Entry 8U11 (electron microscopy, 3.10 A resolution); this record covers chains f and E of the 58 polymer chains in the assembly.

[Chain f]
Protein: Portal protein
Organism: Salmonella phage P22
Reference sequence: P26744 (PORTL_BPP22); numbering as in UniProt (aligned over 1-725)
Chain sequence (725 residues; row label = number of the first residue in the row):
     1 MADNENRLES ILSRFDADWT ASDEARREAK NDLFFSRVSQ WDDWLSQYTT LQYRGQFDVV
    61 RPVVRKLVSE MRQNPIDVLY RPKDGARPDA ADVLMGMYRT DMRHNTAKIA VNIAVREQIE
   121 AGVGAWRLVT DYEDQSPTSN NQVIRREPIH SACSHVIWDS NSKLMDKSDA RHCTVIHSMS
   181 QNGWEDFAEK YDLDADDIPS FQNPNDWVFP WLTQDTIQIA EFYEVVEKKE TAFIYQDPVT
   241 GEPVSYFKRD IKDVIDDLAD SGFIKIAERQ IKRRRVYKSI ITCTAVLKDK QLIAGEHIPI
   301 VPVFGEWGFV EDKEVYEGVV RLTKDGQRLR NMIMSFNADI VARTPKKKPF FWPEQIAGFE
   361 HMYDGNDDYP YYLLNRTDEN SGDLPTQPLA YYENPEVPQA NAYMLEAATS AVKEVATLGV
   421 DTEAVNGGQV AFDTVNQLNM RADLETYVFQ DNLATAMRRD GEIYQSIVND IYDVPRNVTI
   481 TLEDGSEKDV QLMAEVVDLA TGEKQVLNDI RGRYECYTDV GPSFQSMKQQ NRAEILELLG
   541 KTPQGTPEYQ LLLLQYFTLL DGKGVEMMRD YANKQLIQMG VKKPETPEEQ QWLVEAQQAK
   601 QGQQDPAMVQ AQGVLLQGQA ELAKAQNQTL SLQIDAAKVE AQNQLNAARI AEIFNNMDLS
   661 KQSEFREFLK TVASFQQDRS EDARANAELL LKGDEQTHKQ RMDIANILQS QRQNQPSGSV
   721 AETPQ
Unresolved in the structure: 1-4, 421-444, 481-491, 584-725
Curated features (UniProtKB/Swiss-Prot):
  - mutagenesis: Val64 (V64A/T/M: Overpackaging), Val303 (V303A/T/M/Y: Overpackaging)

[Chain E]
Protein: Major capsid protein
Organism: Salmonella phage P22
Reference sequence: P26747 (CAPSD_BPP22); numbering as in UniProt (aligned over 1-430)
Chain sequence (430 residues; each row starts with the number of its first residue):
     1 MALNEGQIVT LAVDEIIETI SAITPMAQKA KKYTPPAASM QRSSNTIWMP VEQESPTQEG
    61 WDLTDKATGL LELNVAVNMG EPDNDFFQLR ADDLRDETAY RRRIQSAARK LANNVELKVA
   121 NMAAEMGSLV ITSPDAIGTN TADAWNFVAD AEEIMFSREL NRDMGTSYFF NPQDYKKAGY
   181 DLTKRDIFGR IPEEAYRDGT IQRQVAGFDD VLRSPKLPVL TKSTATGITV SGAQSFKPVA
   241 WQLDNDGNKV NVDNRFATVT LSATTGMKRG DKISFAGVKF LGQMAKNVLA QDATFSVVRV
   301 VDGTHVEITP KPVALDDVSL SPEQRAYANV NTSLADAMAV NILNVKDART NVFWADDAIR
   361 IVSQPIPANH ELFAGMKTTS FSIPDVGLNG IFATQGDIST LSGLCRIALW YGVNATRPEA
   421 IGVGLPGQTA
Unresolved in the structure: 1
Curated features (UniProtKB/Swiss-Prot):
  - site: Asp14 (Essential for binding to the capsid assembly scaffolding protein), Trp61 (Involved in capsid stabilization and maturation)
  - mutagenesis: Glu5 (E5A: Impaired phage growth; probable capsid protein misfolding), Asp14 (D14A: Impaired phage growth; inability of the mutant capsid protein to interact properly with scaffolding protein), Glu15 (E15A: Decreased phage growth), Glu18 (E18A: Decreased phage growth), Trp61 (W61N/V: Drastically decreases capsid stability), Trp241 (W241A: Cold-sensitive phenotype probably due to an assembly defect), Gln242 (Q242A: Cold-sensitive phenotype probably due to an assembly defect), Leu243 (L243A: No effect on phage production), Asp244 (D244A: Lethal. Complete loss of procapsids assembly), Asn245 (N245A: Slight decrease in phage production), Asp246 (D246A: Lethal. Complete loss of procapsids assembly, assembles as tubes instead), Lys249 (K249A: No effect on phage production), 3 further mutagenesis entries in UniProt

[Interface between chain f and chain E]
Contacting residue pairs (38):
  Leu12(f) with Arg101(E)
  Asp16(f) with Arg101(E), salt bridge
  Asp23(f) with Lys377(E), salt bridge
  Arg27(f) with Lys377(E)
  Trp44(f) with Ala37(E); Gln364(E); Pro365(E), hydrophobic
  Leu45(f) with Ala38(E); Ser39(E); Gln364(E); Pro365(E); Pro367(E); Ala368(E), hydrogen bond (backbone-backbone)
  Ser46(f) with Asn369(E), hydrogen bond
  Gln47(f) with Ser39(E); Arg42(E); Pro367(E); Asn369(E); His370(E); Glu371(E)
  Tyr48(f) with Glu371(E), hydrogen bond
  Ser200(f) with Gln105(E)
  Asn203(f) with Ser380(E), hydrogen bond; Asn389(E)
  Asn205(f) with Ser380(E)
  Trp207(f) with Ser363(E); Pro365(E); Asn389(E)
  Pro210(f) with Pro36(E), hydrophobic
  Leu212(f) with Thr34(E)
  Gln214(f) with Asn389(E)
  Asp215(f) with Ser382(E); Asn389(E)
  Thr216(f) with Ser382(E), hydrogen bond (backbone-side chain); Ile383(E); Pro384(E)
  Gln218(f) with Ser382(E)
  Thr284(f) with Gln105(E)
Also at the interface, not in a pair above, chain f (24 interface residues in all): Glu9, Ile198, Gln202, Asp206
Also at the interface, not in a pair above, chain E (29 interface residues in all): Gln41, Asp96, Glu97, Thr379, Val386, Gly387, Leu388

[In short]
The interface between chain f and chain E involves 24 residues on one side and 29 on the other; the contacts
include 5 hydrogen bonds and 2 salt bridges. Among the polar pairs are Asp16(f)-Arg101(E), Asp23(f)-Lys377(E)
and Ser46(f)-Asn369(E).
Chain f is Portal protein and chain E is Major capsid protein, both from Salmonella phage P22; the structure,
In situ cryo-EM structure of bacteriophage P22 gp1:gp5:gp4: gp10: gp9 N-term complex in conformation 2 at ...,
was determined by electron microscopy together with 8TVR, 8TVU, 8U1O and 8U10 from the same study.
